Entry 4NC7 (X-ray diffraction, 2.00 A resolution); this record covers chains A and B.

== Chain A (and B) ==
Protein: DNA-directed RNA polymerase subunit delta
Source organism: Bacillus subtilis
Notes: chain B of this document is another copy of the same molecule, construct and numbering; everything in this record applies to it too
UniProtKB: P12464 (RPOE_BACSU); residues 1-91 here correspond to UniProt positions 2-92 (UniProt number = residue number + 1)
Chain sequence (99 residues; numbered 1 to 99; the number before each row is that of its first residue):
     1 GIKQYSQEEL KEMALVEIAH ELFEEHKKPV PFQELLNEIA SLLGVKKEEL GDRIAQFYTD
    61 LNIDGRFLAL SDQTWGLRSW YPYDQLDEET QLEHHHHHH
Unresolved in the structure: 1-2, 82-99
Construct notes: expression tag (92-99)
Bound ions: Ni2+: Leu61, Asn62, Asp64
Residues lining bound ligands: 5-Amino-2,4,6-triiodoisophthalic acid (I3C; 5-amino-2,4,6-triiodobenzene-1,3-dicarboxylic acid): Gln33, Glu34, Asn37, Lys47, Thr74, Tyr81

== Chain A / chain B interface ==
Residue-residue contacts (14; chain A residue first):
  Tyr58(A) - Leu68(B)
  Tyr58(A) - Ala69(B)  hydrogen bond (side chain-backbone)
  Tyr58(A) - Leu70(B)
  Asn62(A) - Asn62(B)
  Asn62(A) - Leu68(B)
  Asn62(A) - Ala69(B)  hydrogen bond (side chain-backbone)
  Leu68(A) - Tyr58(B)
  Leu68(A) - Asn62(B)
  Ala69(A) - Tyr58(B)  hydrogen bond (backbone-side chain)
  Ala69(A) - Asn62(B)
  Ala69(A) - Ala69(B)  hydrophobic
  Leu70(A) - Tyr58(B)
  Ser71(A) - Tyr58(B)  hydrogen bond
  Gln73(A) - Gln73(B)  hydrogen bond
Interface residues without a listed pair, chain A (10 interface residues in all): Ile63, Gly65, Phe67
Interface residues without a listed pair, chain B (10 interface residues in all): Thr59, Ile63, Gly65, Phe67

== In short ==
The chain A/chain B interface involves 10 residues from each chain; the contacts include 5 hydrogen bonds.
Polar contacts include Tyr58(A)-Ala69(B), Asn62(A)-Ala69(B) and Ser71(A)-Tyr58(B). Bound to chain A:
5-Amino-2,4,6-triiodoisophthalic acid. Leu61(A), Asn62(A) and Asp64(A) coordinate Ni2+.
Both chains are DNA-directed RNA polymerase subunit delta (Bacillus subtilis). Entry 4NC7 (N-terminal domain
of delta-subunit of RNA polymerase complexed with I3C and nickel ions) was determined by X-ray diffraction.
